3HHZ - chains A and E of the 11 polymer chains in the assembly; structure by X-ray diffraction, 3.50 A resolution.

Chain A (and E):
Protein: Phosphoprotein
From: Vesicular stomatitis Indiana virus
Notes: fragment: nucleocapsid-binding domain; chain E of this document is another copy of the same molecule, construct and numbering; everything in this record applies to it too
Reference sequence: P04880 (PHOSP_VSIVM); residues 183-265 here = UniProt positions 183-265
Chain sequence (87 residues; each row starts with the number of its first residue):
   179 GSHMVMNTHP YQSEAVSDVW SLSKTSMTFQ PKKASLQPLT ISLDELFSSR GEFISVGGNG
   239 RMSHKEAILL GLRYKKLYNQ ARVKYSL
Not modelled in the structure: 179-192
Sequence notes: expression tag (179-182)
What the authors report for this chain:
  - post-translational modification sites: S226, S227 (citing earlier work)

How chain A and chain E interact:
Pairs across the interface (8):
  S204(A) with N237(E), hydrogen bond
  S220(A) with N237(E)
  D222(A) with I232(E)
  E223(A) with I232(E); S233(E); V234(E); G235(E), hydrogen bond (side chain-backbone); G236(E)
Other interface residues (no listed pair), chain A (7 interface residues in all): K202, T218, K253

Overview:
7 residues of chain A and 6 residues of chain E are in contact; the contacts include 2 hydrogen bonds. Among
the polar pairs are S204(A)-N237(E) and E223(A)-G235(E). The paper reports modification sites S226(A) and
S227(A).
Chain A and chain E are both Phosphoprotein (Vesicular stomatitis Indiana virus); the structure, Complex of
the vesicular stomatitis virus nucleocapsid and the nucleocapsid-binding domain of the phosphoprotein, was
determined by X-ray diffraction (same publication as 3HHW).
